PDB entry 8DK2 | electron microscopy, 4.10 A resolution (low resolution: residue-level contacts below are approximate; hydrogen-bond / salt-bridge calls are withheld) | chains C and D of the 10 polymer chains in the assembly

[Chain C (and D)]
Molecule: JetC
Source organism: Pseudomonas aeruginosa PA14
Notes: chain D of this document is another copy of the same molecule, construct and numbering; everything in this record applies to it too
UniProt: A0A8G4Z850 (A0A8G4Z850_PSEAI); residues 2-1101 here = UniProt positions 2-1101
Sequence (1119 residues; row label = number of the first residue in the row; numbers below 1 keep their minus sign (Met-17 is residue -17)):
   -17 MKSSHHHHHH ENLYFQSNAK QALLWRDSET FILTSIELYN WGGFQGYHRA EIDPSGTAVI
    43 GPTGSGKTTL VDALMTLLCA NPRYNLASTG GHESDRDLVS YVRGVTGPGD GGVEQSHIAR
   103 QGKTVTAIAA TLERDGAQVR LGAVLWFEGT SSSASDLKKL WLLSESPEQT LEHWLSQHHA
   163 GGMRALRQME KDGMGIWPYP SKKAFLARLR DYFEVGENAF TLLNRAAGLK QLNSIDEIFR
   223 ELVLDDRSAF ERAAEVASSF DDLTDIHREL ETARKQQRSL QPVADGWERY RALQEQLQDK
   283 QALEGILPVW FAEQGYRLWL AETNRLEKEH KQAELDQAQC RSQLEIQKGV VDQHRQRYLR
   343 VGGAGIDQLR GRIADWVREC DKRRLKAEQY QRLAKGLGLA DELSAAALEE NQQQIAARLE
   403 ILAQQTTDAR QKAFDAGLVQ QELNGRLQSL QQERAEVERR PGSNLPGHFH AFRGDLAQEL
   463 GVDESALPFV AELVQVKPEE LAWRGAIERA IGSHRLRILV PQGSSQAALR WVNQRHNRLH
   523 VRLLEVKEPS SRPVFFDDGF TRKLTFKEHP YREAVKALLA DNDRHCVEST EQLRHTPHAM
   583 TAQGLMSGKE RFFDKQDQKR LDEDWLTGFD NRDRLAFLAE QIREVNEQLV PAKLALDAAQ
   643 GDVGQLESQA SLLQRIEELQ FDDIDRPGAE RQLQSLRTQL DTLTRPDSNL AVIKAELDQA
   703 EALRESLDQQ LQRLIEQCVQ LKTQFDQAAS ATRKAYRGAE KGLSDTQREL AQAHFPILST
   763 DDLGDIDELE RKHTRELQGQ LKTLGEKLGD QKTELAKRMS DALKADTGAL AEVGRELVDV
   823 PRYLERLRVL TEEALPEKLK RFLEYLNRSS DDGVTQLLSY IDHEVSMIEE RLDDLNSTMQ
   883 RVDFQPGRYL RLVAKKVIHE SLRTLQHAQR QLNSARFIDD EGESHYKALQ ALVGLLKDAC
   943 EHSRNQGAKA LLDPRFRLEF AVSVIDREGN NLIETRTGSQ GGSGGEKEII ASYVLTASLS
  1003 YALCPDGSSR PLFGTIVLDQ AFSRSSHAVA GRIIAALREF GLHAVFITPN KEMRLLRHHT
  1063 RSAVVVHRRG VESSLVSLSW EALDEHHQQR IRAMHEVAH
Not modelled in the structure: -17 to 9, 343-690, 919-926, 1089-1101 (chain D: -17 to 9, 343-690, 919-926, 1084-1101)
Differences from the reference sequence: initiating methionine (-17); expression tag (-16 to 1); conflict Gln1022 (Glu in A0A8G4Z850)
Ion coordination: Mg2+: Asn67, Leu68
Ligand contacts:
  - ATP-gamma-S (AGS; phosphothiophosphoric acid-adenylate ester), molecule 1: Pro44, Thr45, Gly46, Ser47, Gly48, Lys49, Thr50, Thr51, Arg78, Ser82, Tyr83, Val87, Thr88, Gly89, Arg1070
  - ATP-gamma-S (AGS), molecule 2: Gly983, Ser985, Gly986, Gly987, Glu988

[Interface between chain C and chain D]
Contacting residue pairs (45):
  Thr45(C) - Ser1028(D)
  Thr45(C) - Val1031(D)
  Asn67(C) - Gly984(D)
  Ser70(C) - Lys989(D)
  Ser70(C) - Arg1026(D)
  Thr71(C) - Lys989(D)
  His74(C) - Thr71(D)
  His74(C) - His74(D)
  Asp77(C) - Gln982(D)
  Asp77(C) - Gly983(D)
  Asp77(C) - Lys989(D)
  Arg78(C) - Gly983(D)
  Arg78(C) - Gly984(D)
  Gly89(C) - Glu976(D)
  Pro90(C) - Glu976(D)
  Pro90(C) - Arg978(D)
  Gly91(C) - Glu976(D)
  Gly91(C) - Thr977(D)
  Asp92(C) - Leu974(D)
  Asp92(C) - Ile975(D)
  Asp92(C) - Glu976(D)
  Gln213(C) - Thr71(D)
  Leu341(C) - Leu341(D)
  Glu976(C) - Pro90(D)
  Glu976(C) - Gly91(D)
  Thr977(C) - Gly91(D)
  Thr977(C) - Asp92(D)
  Arg978(C) - Pro90(D)
  Gln982(C) - Asp77(D)
  Gly983(C) - Asp77(D)
  Gly983(C) - Arg78(D)
  Gly984(C) - Asn67(D)
  Gly984(C) - Arg78(D)
  Lys989(C) - Ser70(D)
  Gln1022(C) - Arg1026(D)
  Phe1024(C) - Lys1053(D)
  Ser1025(C) - Ser1025(D)
  Arg1026(C) - Ser70(D)
  Arg1026(C) - Gln1022(D)
  Ser1027(C) - Lys1053(D)
  Ser1028(C) - Thr45(D)
  Val1031(C) - Thr45(D)
  Lys1053(C) - Phe1024(D)
  Lys1053(C) - Ser1027(D)
  Lys1053(C) - Glu1054(D)
Also at the interface, not in a pair above, chain C (33 interface residues in all): Gly46, Leu974, Ile975, Ser985, Gly987
Also at the interface, not in a pair above, chain D (37 interface residues in all): Pro44, Gly46, Gly89, Ser981, Ser985, Gly986, Gly987, Pro1051

[In short]
Chain C and chain D form an interface of 33 and 37 residues respectively. Ligands of chain C: ATP-gamma-S. The
Mg2+ site is built by Asn67(C) and Leu68(C).
Chain C and chain D are both JetC (Pseudomonas aeruginosa PA14); the structure, CryoEM structure of
Pseudomonas aeruginosa PA14 JetABC in an unclamped state trapped in ATP dependent dimeric ..., was determined
by electron microscopy, deposited together with 7TIL, 8DK1 and 8DK3.
